PDB entry 9B18 | electron microscopy, 2.30 A resolution | chains C and D of the 4 polymer chains in the assembly

== Chain C ==
Molecule: viral protein 2
From: enterovirus D68
UniProtKB: A0A0A7X639 (A0A0A7X639_9ENTO); residues 1-248 here correspond to UniProt positions 70-317 (UniProt number = residue number + 69)
Amino-acid sequence (248 residues; numbered 1 to 248; the number before each row is that of its first residue):
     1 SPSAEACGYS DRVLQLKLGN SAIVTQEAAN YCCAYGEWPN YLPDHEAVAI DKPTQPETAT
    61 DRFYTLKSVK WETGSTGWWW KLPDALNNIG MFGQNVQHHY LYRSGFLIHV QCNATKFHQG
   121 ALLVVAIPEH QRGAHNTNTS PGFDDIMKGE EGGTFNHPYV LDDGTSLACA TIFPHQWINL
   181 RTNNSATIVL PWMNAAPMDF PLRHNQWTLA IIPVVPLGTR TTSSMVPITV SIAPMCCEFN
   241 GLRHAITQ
Disordered / not traced: 1-9, 248

== Chain D ==
Molecule: Capsid protein VP4
From: enterovirus D68
UniProtKB: Q68T42 (POLG_HED68); residues 0-68 here correspond to UniProt positions 1-69 (UniProt number = residue number + 1)
Amino-acid sequence (69 residues; each row starts with the number of its first residue; numbering starts at 0):
     0 MGAQVTRQQT GTHENANIAT NGSHITYNQI NFYKDSYAAS ASKQDFSQDP SKFTEPVVEG
    60 LKAGAPVLK
Disordered / not traced: 0-28, 63, 68
Swiss-Prot annotation at these positions:
  - site: Lys68 (Cleavage)
  - lipidation: Gly1 (N-myristoyl glycine)

== Chain C / chain D interface ==
Contacting residue pairs (11; chain C residue first):
  Asp11(C) - Leu67(D)
  Asn30(C) - Val56(D)
  Asn30(C) - Val57(D)  hydrogen bond (side chain-backbone)
  Asn30(C) - Glu58(D)  hydrogen bond (side chain-backbone)
  Tyr31(C) - Val56(D)
  Tyr31(C) - Val57(D)  hydrogen bond (backbone-backbone)
  Cys32(C) - Pro55(D)
  Cys33(C) - Pro55(D)  hydrogen bond (backbone-backbone)
  Tyr35(C) - Lys51(D)
  Tyr35(C) - Phe52(D)  hydrophobic
  Thr182(C) - Leu67(D)
Other interface residues (no listed pair), chain C (9 interface residues in all): Ala29, Gly36
Other interface residues (no listed pair), chain D (9 interface residues in all): Leu60, Val66

== Summary ==
Chain C and chain D each contribute 9 residues to their interface; the contacts include 4 hydrogen bonds.
Polar pairs include Asn30(C)-Val57(D), Asn30(C)-Glu58(D) and Tyr31(C)-Val57(D).
Here chain C is viral protein 2 and chain D is Capsid protein VP4, both from enterovirus D68. Entry 9B18
(EV-D68 in complex with inhibitor Jun11-53-7) was determined by electron microscopy.
